4C3J - chains D and G of the 14 polymer chains in the assembly; structure by X-ray diffraction, 3.35 A resolution.

Chain D:
Name: DNA-directed RNA polymerase I subunit RPA14
From: Saccharomyces cerevisiae
Notes: EC 2.7.7.6
UniProt: P50106 (RPA14_YEAST); residues 1-137 here = UniProt positions 1-137
Sequence (137 residues; numbered 1 to 137; the number before each row is that of its first residue):
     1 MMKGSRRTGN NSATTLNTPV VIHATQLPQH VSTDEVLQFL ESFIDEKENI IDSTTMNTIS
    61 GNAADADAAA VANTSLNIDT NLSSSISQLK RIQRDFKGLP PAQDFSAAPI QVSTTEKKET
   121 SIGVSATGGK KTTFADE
Not modelled in the structure: 1-11, 50-79, 101-137
Sequence notes: conflict Ser-12 (Thr in P50106)
Swiss-Prot annotation at these positions:
  - modified residue: Ser-121 (Phosphoserine)

Chain G:
Name: DNA-directed RNA polymerase I subunit RPA43
From: Saccharomyces cerevisiae
Notes: EC 2.7.7.6
UniProt: P46669 (RPA43_YEAST); residue numbers follow UniProt; this construct covers 1-326
Sequence (326 residues; numbered 1 to 326; the number before each row is that of its first residue):
     1 MSQVKRANEN RETARFIKKH KKQVTNPIDE KNGTSNCIVR VPIALYVSLA PMYLENPLQG
    61 VMKQHLNPLV MKYNNKVGGV VLGYEGLKIL DADPLSKEDT SEKLIKITPD TPFGFTWCHV
   121 NLYVWQPQVG DVLEGYIFIQ SASHIGLLIH DAFNASIKKN NIPVDWTFVH NDVEEDADVI
   181 NTDENNGNNN NEDNKDSNGG SNSLGKFSFG NRSLGHWVDS NGEPIDGKLR FTVRNVHTTG
   241 RVVSVDGTLI SDADEEGNGY NSSRSQAESL PIVSNKKIVF DDEVSIENKE SHKELDLPEV
   301 KEDNGSEIVY EENTSESNDG ESSDSD
Not modelled in the structure: 1-7, 96-98, 175-213, 252-259, 317-326
Swiss-Prot annotation at these positions:
  - modified residue (Phosphoserine): Ser-244, Ser-251, Ser-265, Ser-269, Ser-285

Chain D / chain G interface:
Residue-residue contacts - 76 pairs, chain D then chain G:
  Thr-15(D) with Ser-48(G), hydrogen bond (backbone-side chain); His-65(G), hydrogen bond (backbone-side chain)
  Leu-16(D) with Ser-48(G); Gln-64(G); His-65(G); Phe-113(G), hydrophobic
  Asn-17(D) with Gln-64(G); His-65(G)
  Thr-18(D) with His-65(G)
  Pro-19(D) with Tyr-46(G); Val-47(G), hydrophobic; His-65(G)
  Val-20(D) with Tyr-46(G), hydrogen bond (backbone-backbone); Phe-115(G), hydrophobic
  Val-21(D) with Ala-44(G); Leu-45(G); Tyr-46(G), hydrogen bond (backbone-backbone); Trp-117(G), hydrophobic
  Ile-22(D) with Ile-43(G), hydrophobic; Ala-44(G); Asn-74(G); Lys-76(G)
  His-23(D) with Ile-43(G); Ala-44(G), hydrogen bond (backbone-backbone)
  Ala-24(D) with Val-41(G), hydrophobic; Pro-42(G); Ile-43(G), hydrophobic
  Thr-25(D) with Pro-42(G), hydrogen bond (backbone-backbone); Ile-43(G)
  Gln-26(D) with Val-41(G); Pro-42(G)
  Leu-27(D) with Val-24(G), hydrophobic
  Pro-28(D) with Val-24(G); Val-39(G), hydrophobic; Arg-40(G); Val-41(G), hydrophobic
  Gln-29(D) with Val-39(G); Arg-40(G), hydrogen bond (backbone-backbone)
  His-30(D) with Val-24(G); Thr-25(G), hydrogen bond (side chain-backbone); Asn-26(G); Pro-27(G); Asn-36(G); Ile-38(G), hydrogen bond (side chain-backbone); Val-39(G)
  Val-31(D) with Asn-36(G), hydrogen bond (backbone-side chain); Ile-38(G); Arg-40(G)
  Val-36(D) with Ile-38(G), hydrophobic
  Phe-39(D) with Gly-83(G); Tyr-84(G); Tyr-123(G), hydrophobic
  Phe-43(D) with Val-70(G), hydrophobic; Gly-83(G); Tyr-84(G)
  Lys-47(D) with Met-62(G); Tyr-84(G), hydrogen bond
  Thr-80(D) with Lys-63(G)
  Leu-82(D) with Asn-67(G); Val-70(G), hydrophobic
  Ser-85(D) with Val-70(G); Met-71(G)
  Gln-88(D) with Met-71(G)
  Leu-89(D) with Met-71(G), hydrophobic; Leu-82(G)
  Arg-91(D) with His-150(G); Asp-151(G), salt bridge
  Ile-92(D) with Met-71(G), hydrophobic; Leu-82(G), hydrophobic; His-150(G); Ala-152(G), hydrophobic
  Asp-95(D) with Tyr-136(G); His-150(G), salt bridge
  Phe-96(D) with Ile-38(G), hydrophobic; His-150(G)
  Leu-99(D) with Tyr-136(G)
Also at the interface, not in a pair above, chain D (32 interface residues in all): Pro-100
Also at the interface, not in a pair above, chain G (41 interface residues in all): Gln-23, Pro-68, Glu-85, Gln-126, Phe-153

In short:
Chain D and chain G form an interface of 32 and 41 residues respectively, with 11 hydrogen bonds and 2 salt
bridges. Polar pairs include Arg-91(D)/Asp-151(G), Asp-95(D)/His-150(G) and Thr-15(D)/Ser-48(G).
Chain D is DNA-directed RNA polymerase I subunit RPA14 and chain G is DNA-directed RNA polymerase I subunit
RPA43, both from Saccharomyces cerevisiae; the structure, Structure of 14-subunit RNA polymerase I at 3.35 A
resolution, crystal form C2-90, was determined by X-ray diffraction together with 4C3H and 4C3I from the same
study.
